6QU5 - chains B and D of the 4 polymer chains in the assembly; structure by X-ray diffraction, 3.40 A resolution.

== Chain B (and D) ==
Molecule: ATP-dependent 6-phosphofructokinase
Organism: Trypanosoma brucei brucei
Notes: EC 2.7.1.11; chain D of this document is another copy of the same molecule, construct and numbering; everything in this record applies to it too
Reference sequence: O15648 (PFKA_TRYBB); residues 1-487 here = UniProt positions 1-487
Chain sequence (507 residues; row label = number of the first residue in the row; numbers below 1 keep their minus sign (Met-19 is residue -19)):
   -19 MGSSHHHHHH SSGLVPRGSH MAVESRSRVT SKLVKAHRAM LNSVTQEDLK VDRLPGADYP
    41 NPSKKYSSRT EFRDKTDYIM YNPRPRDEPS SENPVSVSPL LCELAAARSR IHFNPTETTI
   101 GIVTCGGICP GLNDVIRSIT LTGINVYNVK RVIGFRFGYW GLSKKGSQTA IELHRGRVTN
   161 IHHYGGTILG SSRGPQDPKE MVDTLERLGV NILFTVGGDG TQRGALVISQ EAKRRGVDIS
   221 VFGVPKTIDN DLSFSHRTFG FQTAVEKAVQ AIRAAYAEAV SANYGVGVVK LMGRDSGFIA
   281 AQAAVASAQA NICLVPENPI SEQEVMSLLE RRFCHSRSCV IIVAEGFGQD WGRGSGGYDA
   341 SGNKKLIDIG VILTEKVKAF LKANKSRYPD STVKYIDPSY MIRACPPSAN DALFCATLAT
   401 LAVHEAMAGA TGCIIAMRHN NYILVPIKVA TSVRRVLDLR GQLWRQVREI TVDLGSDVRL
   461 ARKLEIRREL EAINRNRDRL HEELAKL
Unresolved in the structure: -19 to 9, 44-54, 332-337, 486-487 (chain D: -19 to 9, 44-54, 334-345, 486-487)
Construct notes: initiating methionine (-19); expression tag (-18 to 0)
Curated features (UniProtKB/Swiss-Prot):
  - motif: Ala485 to Leu487 (Peroxisomal targeting signal)
  - active site: Asp229 (Proton acceptor)
  - binding site (ATP): Gly107, Arg173, Gly174, Gly198 to Thr201, Lys226, Ser341 to Asn343
  - binding site (Mg(2+)): Asp199
  - binding site (substrate): Thr227 to Asp229, Met272 to Arg274, Glu325, Tyr380 to Arg383
  - site: Gly200 (Important for substrate specificity)
What the authors report for this chain:
  - binding site for the ligand JJ8: Gly197
  - catalytic residues: Asp229, Asp231 (citing earlier work)
  - allosteric site: Leu232

== Chain B / chain D interface ==
Contacting residue pairs (22; chain B residue first):
  Asn160(B) with Tyr164(D)
  His163(B) with Tyr164(D)
  Tyr164(B) with Asn160(D); His163(D), hydrogen bond; Tyr164(D)
  Arg459(B) with Ala485(D)
  Arg462(B) with Glu483(D), salt bridge
  Ile466(B) with Leu480(D), hydrophobic; Glu483(D); Leu484(D), hydrophobic
  Glu469(B) with Leu480(D)
  Leu470(B) with Leu480(D), hydrophobic; His481(D)
  Ile473(B) with Arg477(D)
  Asn474(B) with Arg477(D), hydrogen bond
  Arg477(B) with Ile473(D); Asn474(D), hydrogen bond; Arg477(D)
  Leu480(B) with Glu469(D); Leu470(D), hydrophobic
  Glu483(B) with Arg462(D), salt bridge
  Leu484(B) with Ile466(D), hydrophobic
Other interface residues (no listed pair), chain B (16 interface residues in all): His315, His481

== Overview ==
Chain B and chain D form an interface of 16 and 15 residues respectively, with 3 hydrogen bonds and 2 salt
bridges. Among the polar pairs are Arg462(B)-Glu483(D), Tyr164(B)-His163(D) and Asn474(B)-Arg477(D). The paper
reports catalytic residues Asp229(B) and Asp231(B); a binding site for the ligand JJ8 at Gly197(B).
Both chains are ATP-dependent 6-phosphofructokinase (Trypanosoma brucei brucei). Entry 6QU5 (Crystal Structure
of Phosphofructokinase from Trypanosoma brucei in complex with an allosteric inhibitor ctcb12) was determined
by X-ray diffraction, deposited together with 6QU3 and 6QU4.
